Entry 6XQP (X-ray diffraction, 2.90 A resolution); this record covers chains A and E of the 4 polymer chains in the assembly.

Chain A:
Name: Major histocompatibility complex class I-related gene protein
Organism: Homo sapiens
Reference sequence: Q95460 (HMR1_HUMAN); residues 1-270 here correspond to UniProt positions 23-292 (UniProt number = residue number + 22)
Amino-acid sequence (271 residues; each row starts with the number of its first residue; numbering starts at 0):
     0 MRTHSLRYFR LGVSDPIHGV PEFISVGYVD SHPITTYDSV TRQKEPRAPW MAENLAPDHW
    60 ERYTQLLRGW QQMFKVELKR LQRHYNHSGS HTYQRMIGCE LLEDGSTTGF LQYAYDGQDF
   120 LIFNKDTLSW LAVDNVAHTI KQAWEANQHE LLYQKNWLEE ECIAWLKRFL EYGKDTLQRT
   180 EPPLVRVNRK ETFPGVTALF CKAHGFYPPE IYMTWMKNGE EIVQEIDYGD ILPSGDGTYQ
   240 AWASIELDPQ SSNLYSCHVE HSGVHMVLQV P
Unresolved in the structure: 0, 192-197, 215-223, 245-255, 270
Differences from the reference sequence: initiating methionine (0); conflict S261 (Cys283 in Q95460)
Disulfides: C98-C161, C200-C256
Covalent attachments: compound 2LJ linked to K43
Residues lining bound ligands: 2LJ (1-deoxy-1-({2,6-dioxo-5-[(E)-propylideneamino]-1,2,3,6-tetrahydropyrimidin-4-yl}amino)-D-ribitol): Y7, F8, R9, S24, T34, H58, Y62, L66, W69, R94, I96, Y152, Q153, W156
Swiss-Prot annotation at these positions:
  - binding site (5-(2-oxoethylideneamino)-6-(D-ribitylamino)uracil): R9, S24, K43, R94, Y152, Q153
  - binding site (5-(2-oxopropylideneamino)-6-(D-ribitylamino)uracil): R9, S24, K43, R94, Y152, Q153
  - binding site (7-hydroxy-6-methyl-8-(1-D-ribityl)lumazine): R9, S24, K43, R94, Y152, Q153
  - binding site (8-(9H-purin-6-yl)-2-oxa-8-azabicyclo[3.3.1]nona-3,6-diene-4,6-dicarbaldehyde): R9, K43, H58, R94
  - binding site (2-amino-4-oxopteridine-6-carbaldehyde): K43
  - binding site (pyridoxal): K43
  - glycosylation: N85 (N-linked (GlcNAc...) asparagine)
What the authors report for this chain:
  - binding site for 2LJ: K43, Y152
  - conformationally variable residues (helix shift): W143 to N155

Chain E:
Name: TRAV12-2 alpha chain
Organism: Homo sapiens
Amino-acid sequence (205 residues; row label = number of the first residue in the row):
     1 MQKEVEQNSG PLSVPEGAIA SLNCTYSDRG SQSFFWYRQY SGKSPELIMF IYSNGDKEDG
    61 RFTAQLNKAS QYVSLLIRDS QPSDSATYLC AVRDAGNMLT FGGGTRLMVK PNIQNPDPAV
   121 YQLRDSKSSD KSVCLFTDFD SQTNVSQSKD SDVYITDKCV LDMRSMDFKS NSAVAWSNKS
   181 DFACANAFNN SIIPEDTFFP SPESS
Unresolved in the structure: 1-3, 126-130, 202-205
Disulfides: C24-C90, C134-C184

Interface between chain A and chain E:
Pairs across the interface (16; chain A residue first):
  R61(A) with G96(E), hydrogen bond (side chain-backbone); N97(E); M98(E)
  Y62(A) with A95(E), hydrogen bond (side chain-backbone)
  L65(A) with G96(E)
  H148(A) with F35(E); F50(E); Y52(E), hydrogen bond; R93(E)
  L151(A) with Y52(E), hydrophobic
  Y152(A) with Y52(E); N97(E), hydrogen bond
  N155(A) with Q32(E); Y52(E)
  E160(A) with Q32(E), hydrogen bond; A95(E)
Other interface residues (no listed pair), chain A (10 interface residues in all): E159, W164
Other interface residues (no listed pair), chain E (10 interface residues in all): K68
The authors on this interface:
  - specific contacts: Y152(A)-N97(E) (hydrogen bond), Q32(E)-N155(A), Q32(E)-E160(A) (hydrogen bond), F35(E)-H148(A), F50(E)-H148(A), Y52(E)-H148(A), Y52(E)-Y152(A), Y52(E)-N155(A), Y52(E)-L151(A), R93(E)-H148(A), R93(E)-Y152(A), A95(E)-Y62(A), A95(E)-E160(A), G96(E)-R61(A), G96(E)-L65(A), N97(E)-R61(A), M98(E)-R61(A)

Overview:
Chain A and chain E each contribute 10 residues to their interface; the contacts include 5 hydrogen bonds.
Polar contacts include R61(A)-G96(E), Y62(A)-A95(E) and H148(A)-Y52(E). The authors report hydrogen bonds
between Y152(A) and N97(E) and Q32(E) and E160(A); contacts between Q32(E) and N155(A), F35(E) and H148(A) and
F50(E) and H148(A) among others. The paper reports a binding site for 2LJ at K43(A) and Y152(A);
conformational variability at W143(A).
Here chain A is Major histocompatibility complex class I-related gene protein and chain E is TRAV12-2 alpha
chain, both from Homo sapiens. Entry 6XQP (Structure of human D462-E4 TCR in complex with human MR1-5-OP-RU)
was determined by X-ray diffraction, deposited together with 6XQQ.
